PDB entry 1MMQ | X-ray diffraction, 1.90 A resolution | chain A

Chain A:
Name: Matrilysin
Source organism: Homo sapiens
Notes: EC 3.4.24.23
UniProtKB: P09237 (MMP7_HUMAN); the construct lacks a stretch of the UniProt sequence, so the offset changes along the chain: 100-208 = UniProt 95-203; 209-268 = UniProt 205-264
Sequence (170 residues; each row starts with the number of its first residue):
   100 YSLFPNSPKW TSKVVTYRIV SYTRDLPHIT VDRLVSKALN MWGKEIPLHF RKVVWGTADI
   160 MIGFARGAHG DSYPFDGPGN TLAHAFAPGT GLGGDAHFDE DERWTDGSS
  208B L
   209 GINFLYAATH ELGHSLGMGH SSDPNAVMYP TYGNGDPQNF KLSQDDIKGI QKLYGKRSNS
Not modelled in the structure: 265-268
Metal / ion sites: Ca2+ site 1: Asp158, Gly190, Gly192, Asp194; Zn2+ site 1: His168, Asp170, His183, His196; Ca2+ site 2: Asp175, Gly176, Gly178, Thr180, Asp198, Glu201; Zn2+ site 2: His218, His222, His228 (together with RRS)
Ligand contacts: RRS (N4-hydroxy-2-isobutyl-N1-(9-oxo-1,8-diaza-tricyclo[10.6.1.013,18]nonadeca-12(19),13,15,17-tetraen-10-yl)-succinamide): Gly178, Asn179, Thr180, Leu181, Ala182, His183, Ala184, Ala215, His218, Glu219, His222, His228, Tyr237, Pro238, Thr239, Tyr240
Swiss-Prot annotation at these positions:
  - active site: Glu219
  - binding site (Ca(2+)): Asp158, Asp175, Gly176, Gly178, Thr180, Gly190, Gly192, Asp194, Asp198, Glu201
  - binding site (Zn(2+)): His168, Asp170, His183, His196, His218, His222, His228

Overview:
Ligands of chain A: compound RRS. His218, His222 and His228 coordinate Zn2+ site 2. The Zn2+ site 1 is built
by His168, Asp170, His183 and His196. From UniProt: active-site residue Glu219, 10 Ca2+-binding residues and 7
Zn2+-binding residues.
Chain A is Matrilysin (Homo sapiens); the structure, Matrilysin complexed with hydroxamate inhibitor, was
determined by X-ray diffraction together with 1MMP and 1MMR from the same study.
